6HE5 - chains F and 7 of the 20 polymer chains in the assembly; structure by electron microscopy, 4.12 A resolution (low resolution: residue-level contacts below are approximate; hydrogen-bond / salt-bridge calls are withheld).

[Chain F]
Molecule: Proteasome subunit alpha
Source organism: Archaeoglobus fulgidus (strain ATCC 49558 / VC-16 / DSM 4304 / JCM 9628 / NBRC 100126)
Notes: EC 3.4.25.1; engineered mutation(s): 0
UniProt: O29760 (PSA_ARCFU); residues 2-246 here = UniProt positions 2-246
Sequence (247 residues; each row starts with the number of its first residue; numbering starts at 0):
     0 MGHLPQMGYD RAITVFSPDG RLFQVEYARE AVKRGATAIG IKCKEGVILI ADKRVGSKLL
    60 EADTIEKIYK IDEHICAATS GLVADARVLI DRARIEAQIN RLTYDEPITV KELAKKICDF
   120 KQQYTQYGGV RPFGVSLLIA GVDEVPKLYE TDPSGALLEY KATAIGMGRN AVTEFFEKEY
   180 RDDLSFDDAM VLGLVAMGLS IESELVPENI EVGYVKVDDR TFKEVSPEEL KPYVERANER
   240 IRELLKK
Disordered / not traced: 0-4
Construct notes: initiating methionine (0); expression tag (1)

[Chain 7]
Molecule: Proteasome subunit beta
Source organism: Archaeoglobus fulgidus (strain ATCC 49558 / VC-16 / DSM 4304 / JCM 9628 / NBRC 100126)
Notes: EC 3.4.25.1
UniProt: Q9P996 (PSB_ARCFU); residue numbers follow UniProt; this construct covers 11-213
Sequence (210 residues; numbered 10 to 219; the number before each row is that of its first residue):
    10 MGTTTVGLVC KDGVVMATEK RATMGNFIAS KAAKKIYQIA DRMAMTTAGS VGDAQFLARI
    70 IKIEANLYEI RRERKPTVRA IATLTSNLLN SYRYFPYLVQ LLIGGIDSEG KSIYSIDPIG
   130 GAIEEKDIVA TGSGSLTAYG VLEDRFTPEI GVDEAVELAV RAIYSAMKRD SASGDGIDVV
   190 KITEDEFYQY SPEEVEQILA KFRKHHHHHH
Disordered / not traced: 10-11, 214-219
Construct notes: initiating methionine (10); expression tag (214-219)
Curated features (UniProtKB/Swiss-Prot):
  - active site: Thr12 (Nucleophile)

[Interface between chain F and chain 7]
Residue-residue contacts (25; chain F residue first):
  Leu101(F) with Thr92(7); Asn96(7)
  Thr102(F) with Thr92(7); Leu93(7); Asn96(7)
  Tyr103(F) with Tyr77(7); Arg88(7); Ala89(7); Thr92(7)
  Asp104(F) with Arg88(7); Thr92(7)
  Glu105(F) with Arg81(7); Glu118(7)
  Pro106(F) with Arg81(7)
  Thr108(F) with Arg81(7); Arg83(7)
  Lys110(F) with Arg80(7); Arg81(7); Glu82(7)
  Glu111(F) with Tyr77(7); Arg80(7); Arg81(7)
  Lys114(F) with Arg80(7)
  Lys115(F) with Arg80(7)
  Glu143(F) with Arg83(7)
Other interface residues (no listed pair), chain F (14 interface residues in all): Asn99, Asp118
Other interface residues (no listed pair), chain 7 (12 interface residues in all): Thr86

[In short]
Chain F and chain 7 form an interface of 14 and 12 residues respectively. UniProt lists active-site residue
Thr12(7) on chain 7.
Here chain F is Proteasome subunit alpha and chain 7 is Proteasome subunit beta, both from Archaeoglobus
fulgidus (strain ATCC 49558 / VC-16 / DSM 4304 / JCM 9628 / NBRC 100126). Entry 6HE5 (20S core particle of
PAN-proteasomes) was determined by electron microscopy, deposited together with 6HE7, 6HE8, 6HE9, 6HEA, 6HEC
and 6HED.
